6STE - chains A and B; structure by X-ray diffraction, 1.79 A resolution.

[Chain A (and B)]
Protein: Evasin-4
From: Rhipicephalus sanguineus
Notes: chain B of this document is another copy of the same molecule, construct and numbering; everything in this record applies to it too
Reference sequence: P0C8E9 (EVA4_RHISA); residues 1-104 here correspond to UniProt positions 24-127 (UniProt number = residue number + 23)
Amino-acid sequence (104 residues; numbered 1 to 104; the number before each row is that of its first residue):
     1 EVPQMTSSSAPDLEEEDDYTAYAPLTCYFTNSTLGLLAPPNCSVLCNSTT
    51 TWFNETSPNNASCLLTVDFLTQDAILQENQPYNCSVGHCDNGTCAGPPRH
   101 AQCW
Not modelled in the structure: 1-17, 73-78 (chain B: 1-17)
Disulfides: C27-C46, C42-C89, C63-C94, C84-C103
UniProt features mapped onto this chain:
  - glycosylation (N-linked (GlcNAc...) asparagine): N31, N41, N47, N54, N60, N83, N91
What the authors report for this chain:
  - conformationally variable residues (order/disorder transition): Q72 to N79
  - mutagenesis - Y19A: decreased binding to CCL5 (citing earlier work)
  - mutagenesis - Y19A: decreased binding to CCL3 (citing earlier work)
  - mutagenesis - Y19A: decreased binding to CCL8 (citing earlier work)
  - mutagenesis - Q72A, Q77A: unchanged binding to CCL5 (citing earlier work)

[How chain A and chain B interact]
Contacting residue pairs - 40 pairs, chain A then chain B:
  D18(A) with E78(B); N79(B)
  Y19(A) with I75(B), hydrophobic; Q77(B); E78(B)
  Y22(A) with Y28(B), hydrophobic; F29(B)
  A23(A) with C27(B); Y28(B); F29(B), hydrogen bond (backbone-backbone); N31(B); L36(B), hydrophobic
  P24(A) with T26(B); C27(B); Y28(B), hydrophobic
  L25(A) with L25(B); T26(B); C27(B), hydrogen bond (backbone-backbone); F29(B), hydrophobic; L36(B), hydrophobic
  T26(A) with P24(B); L25(B); T26(B), hydrogen bond
  C27(A) with A23(B); P24(B); L25(B), hydrogen bond (backbone-backbone)
  Y28(A) with Y22(B), hydrophobic; A23(B); P24(B), hydrophobic
  F29(A) with Y22(B); A23(B), hydrogen bond (backbone-backbone); L25(B), hydrophobic
  T30(A) with Y22(B)
  N31(A) with A23(B)
  L36(A) with A23(B), hydrophobic
  P58(A) with P58(B), hydrophobic
  N79(A) with Y19(B)
  Q80(A) with Y19(B)
  P81(A) with Y19(B)
  W104(A) with Y19(B), hydrophobic
Also at the interface, not in a pair above, chain B (17 interface residues in all): T30

[Summary]
18 residues of chain A and 17 residues of chain B are in contact, with 5 hydrogen bonds. Among the polar pairs
are T26(A)-T26(B), A23(A)-F29(B) and L25(A)-C27(B). The paper reports that Y19A of chain A reduces binding to
CCL5; conformational variability at Q72(A); 3 substitutions were tested in all.
Chain A and chain B are both Evasin-4 (Rhipicephalus sanguineus); the structure, Crystal structure of the tick
chemokine-binding protein Evasin-4 (SG 3), was determined by X-ray diffraction together with 6ST4 and 6STK
from the same study.
